Entry 5E17 (X-ray diffraction, 3.20 A resolution); this record covers chains C and G of the 9 polymer chains in the assembly.

# Chain C
Name: DNA-directed RNA polymerase subunit beta
Organism: Thermus thermophilus (strain HB8 / ATCC 27634 / DSM 579)
Notes: EC 2.7.7.6
UniProt: Q8RQE9 (RPOB_THET8); residue numbers follow UniProt; this construct covers 1-1119
Amino-acid sequence (1119 residues; row label = number of the first residue in the row):
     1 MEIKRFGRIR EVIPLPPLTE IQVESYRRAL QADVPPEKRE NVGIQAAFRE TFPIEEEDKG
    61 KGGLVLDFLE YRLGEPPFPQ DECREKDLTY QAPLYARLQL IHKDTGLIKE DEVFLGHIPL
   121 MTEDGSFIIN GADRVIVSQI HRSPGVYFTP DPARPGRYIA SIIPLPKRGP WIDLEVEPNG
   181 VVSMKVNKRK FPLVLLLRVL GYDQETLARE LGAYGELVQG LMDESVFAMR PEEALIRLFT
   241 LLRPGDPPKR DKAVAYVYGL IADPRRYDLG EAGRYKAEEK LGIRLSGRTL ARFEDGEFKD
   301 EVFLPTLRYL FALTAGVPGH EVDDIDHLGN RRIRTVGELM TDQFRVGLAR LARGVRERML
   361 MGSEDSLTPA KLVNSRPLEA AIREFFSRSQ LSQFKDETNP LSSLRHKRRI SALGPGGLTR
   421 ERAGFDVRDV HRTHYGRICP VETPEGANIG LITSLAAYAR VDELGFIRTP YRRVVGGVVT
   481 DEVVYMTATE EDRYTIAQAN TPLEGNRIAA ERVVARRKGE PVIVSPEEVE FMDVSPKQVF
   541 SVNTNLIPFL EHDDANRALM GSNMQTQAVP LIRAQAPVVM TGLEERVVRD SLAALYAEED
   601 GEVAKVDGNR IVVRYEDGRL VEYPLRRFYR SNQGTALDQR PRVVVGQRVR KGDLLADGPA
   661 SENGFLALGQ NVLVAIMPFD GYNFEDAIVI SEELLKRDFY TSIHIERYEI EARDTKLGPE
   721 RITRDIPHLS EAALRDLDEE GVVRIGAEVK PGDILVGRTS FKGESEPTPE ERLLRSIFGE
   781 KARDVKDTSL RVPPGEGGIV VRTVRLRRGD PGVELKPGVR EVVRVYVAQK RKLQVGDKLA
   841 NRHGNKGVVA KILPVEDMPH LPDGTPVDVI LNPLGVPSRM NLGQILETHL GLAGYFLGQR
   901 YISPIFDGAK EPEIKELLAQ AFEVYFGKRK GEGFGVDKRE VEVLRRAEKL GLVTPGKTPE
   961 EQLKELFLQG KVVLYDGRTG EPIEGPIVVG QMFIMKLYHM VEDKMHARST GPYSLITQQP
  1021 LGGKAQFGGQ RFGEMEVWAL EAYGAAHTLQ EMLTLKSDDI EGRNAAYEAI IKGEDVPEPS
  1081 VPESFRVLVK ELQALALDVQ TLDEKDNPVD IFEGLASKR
Unresolved in the structure: 57-62, 1119

# Chain G
Molecule: 21-nt DNA strand
Sequence (21 nucleotides; each row starts with the number of its first residue):
     1 CCTGCATCCG TGAGTCGAGG G
Unresolved in the structure: 1-3

# Interface between chain C and chain G
Residue-residue contacts (9; chain C residue first):
  Phe-394(C) / DG20(G)  phosphate contact
  Glu-421(C) / DA13(G)  base contact
  Arg-422(C) / DA13(G)  base contact
  Gly-1023(C) / DA18(G)  phosphate contact
  Lys-1024(C) / DA18(G)  hydrogen bond to the phosphate
  Gln-1030(C) / DG17(G)  sugar contact
  Arg-1031(C) / DC16(G)  salt bridge to the phosphate
  Arg-1031(C) / DG17(G)  hydrogen bond to the phosphate
  Met-1035(C) / DT15(G)  sugar contact
Other interface residues (no listed pair), chain C (12 interface residues in all): Ala-132, Arg-134, Gly-1029, Gly-1033
Other interface residues (no listed pair), chain G (8 interface residues in all): DG14, DG21

# In short
The interface between chain C and chain G involves 12 residues on one side and 8 on the other; the contacts
include 2 hydrogen bonds and 1 salt bridge. Polar pairs include Lys-1024(C)/DA18(G), Arg-1031(C)/DG17(G) and
Arg-1031(C)/DC16(G).
Chain C is DNA-directed RNA polymerase subunit beta (Thermus thermophilus (strain HB8 / ATCC 27634 / DSM 579))
and chain G is a 21-nt DNA strand; the structure, T. thermophilus transcription initiation complex having a
RRR discriminator sequence and a nontemplate-strand length corresponding to ..., was determined by X-ray
diffraction, deposited together with 5E18.
